6XFA - chains D and E of the 10 polymer chains in the assembly; structure by electron microscopy, 3.60 A resolution.

[Chain D (and E)]
Protein: Packaging protein UL32
From: Epstein-Barr virus (strain GD1)
Notes: chain E of this document is another copy of the same molecule, construct and numbering; everything in this record applies to it too
UniProt: A0A2D1LYN0 (A0A2D1LYN0_EBVG); residues 1-484 here correspond to UniProt positions 42-525 (UniProt number = residue number + 41)
Chain sequence (484 residues; row label = number of the first residue in the row):
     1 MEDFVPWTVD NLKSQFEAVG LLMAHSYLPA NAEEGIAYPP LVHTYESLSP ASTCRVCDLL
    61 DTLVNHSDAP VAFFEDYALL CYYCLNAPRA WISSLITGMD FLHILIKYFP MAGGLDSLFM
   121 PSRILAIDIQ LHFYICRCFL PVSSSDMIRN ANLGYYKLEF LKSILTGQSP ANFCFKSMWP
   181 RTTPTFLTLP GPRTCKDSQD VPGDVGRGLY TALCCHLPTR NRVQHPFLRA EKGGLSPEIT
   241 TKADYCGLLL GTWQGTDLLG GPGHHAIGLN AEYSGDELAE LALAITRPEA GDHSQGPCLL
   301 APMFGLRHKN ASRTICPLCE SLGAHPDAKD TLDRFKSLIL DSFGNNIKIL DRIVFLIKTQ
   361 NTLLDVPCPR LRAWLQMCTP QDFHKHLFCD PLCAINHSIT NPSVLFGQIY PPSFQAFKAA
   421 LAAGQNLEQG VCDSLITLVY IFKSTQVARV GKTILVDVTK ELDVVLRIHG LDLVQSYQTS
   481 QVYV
Disordered / not traced: 1-2, 180-240, 264-278
Ion coordination: Zn2+ site 1: Cys54, Cys57, His132, Cys138; Zn2+ site 2: Cys316, Cys319, His386, Cys393

[How chain D and chain E interact]
Residue-residue contacts (38):
  Ala51(D) - Gln381(E)  hydrogen bond (backbone-side chain)
  Ser52(D) - Lys348(E)  hydrogen bond (backbone-side chain)
  Ser52(D) - Asp351(E)
  Thr53(D) - Leu350(E)
  Thr53(D) - Asp351(E)
  Thr53(D) - Val354(E)
  Cys54(D) - Asp351(E)  hydrogen bond (backbone-side chain)
  Cys57(D) - Phe355(E)
  Asp58(D) - Phe355(E)
  Asp58(D) - Lys358(E)  salt bridge
  Asp61(D) - Phe355(E)
  Asn65(D) - Thr359(E)
  Asn65(D) - Gln360(E)  hydrogen bond
  Arg137(D) - Asn346(E)  hydrogen bond (backbone-side chain)
  Cys138(D) - Asn345(E)
  Cys138(D) - Asn346(E)
  Leu140(D) - Asn345(E)
  Leu140(D) - Asn346(E)  hydrogen bond (backbone-backbone)
  Pro141(D) - Gly344(E)
  Val142(D) - Gly344(E)  hydrogen bond (backbone-backbone)
  Val142(D) - Asn345(E)
  Ser144(D) - Leu340(E)
  Met147(D) - Asn346(E)
  Met147(D) - Ile347(E)
  Met147(D) - Arg352(E)  hydrogen bond
  Ile148(D) - Leu473(E)
  Ile148(D) - Val474(E)  hydrophobic
  Asn152(D) - Gln475(E)  hydrogen bond (side chain-backbone)
  Asn152(D) - Gln478(E)
  Tyr155(D) - Gln481(E)
  Tyr155(D) - Val482(E)  hydrophobic
  Tyr156(D) - Tyr477(E)
  Asn172(D) - Lys452(E)
  Asn172(D) - Tyr477(E)  hydrogen bond (backbone-side chain)
  Cys174(D) - Lys452(E)
  Ser177(D) - Val456(E)
  Ser177(D) - Lys460(E)  hydrogen bond (backbone-side chain)
  Met178(D) - Val456(E)  hydrophobic
Also at the interface, not in a pair above, chain D (29 interface residues in all): Pro50, Thr62, Phe139, Asn150, Ala151, Phe173
Also at the interface, not in a pair above, chain E (27 interface residues in all): Asp341, Ile349

[Summary]
Chain D and chain E form an interface of 29 and 27 residues respectively, with 11 hydrogen bonds and 1 salt
bridge. Polar pairs include Asp58(D)-Lys358(E), Ala51(D)-Gln381(E) and Ser52(D)-Lys348(E). The Zn2+ site 1 is
built by Cys54(D), Cys57(D), His132(D) and Cys138(D).
Both chains are Packaging protein UL32 (Epstein-Barr virus (strain GD1)). Entry 6XFA (Cryo-EM structure of EBV
BFLF1) was determined by electron microscopy, deposited together with 6XF9.
